5MPE - chains P and U of the 13 polymer chains in the assembly; structure by electron microscopy, 4.50 A resolution (low resolution: residue-level contacts below are approximate; hydrogen-bond / salt-bridge calls are withheld).

[Chain P]
Molecule: 26S proteasome regulatory subunit RPN5
Organism: Saccharomyces cerevisiae (strain ATCC 204508 / S288c)
UniProt: Q12250 (RPN5_YEAST); numbering as in UniProt (aligned over 1-445)
Amino-acid sequence (445 residues; each row starts with the number of its first residue):
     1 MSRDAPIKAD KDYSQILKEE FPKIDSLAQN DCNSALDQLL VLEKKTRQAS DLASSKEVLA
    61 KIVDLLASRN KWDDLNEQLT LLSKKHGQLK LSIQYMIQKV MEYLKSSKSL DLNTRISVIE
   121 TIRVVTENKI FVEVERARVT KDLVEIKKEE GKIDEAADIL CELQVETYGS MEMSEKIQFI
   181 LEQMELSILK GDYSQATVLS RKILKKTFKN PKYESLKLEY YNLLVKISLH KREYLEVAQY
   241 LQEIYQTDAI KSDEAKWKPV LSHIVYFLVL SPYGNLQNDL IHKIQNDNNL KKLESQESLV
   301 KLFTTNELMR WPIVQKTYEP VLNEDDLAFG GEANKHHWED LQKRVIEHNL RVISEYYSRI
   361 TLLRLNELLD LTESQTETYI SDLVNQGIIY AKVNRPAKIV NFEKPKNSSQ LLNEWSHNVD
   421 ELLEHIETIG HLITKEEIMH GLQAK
Unresolved in the structure: 441-445
UniProt features mapped onto this chain:
  - modified residue: Ser-2 (N-acetylserine)

[Chain U]
Molecule: 26S proteasome regulatory subunit RPN8
Organism: Saccharomyces cerevisiae (strain ATCC 204508 / S288c)
UniProt: Q08723 (RPN8_YEAST); numbering as in UniProt (aligned over 1-338)
Amino-acid sequence (338 residues; numbered 1 to 338; the number before each row is that of its first residue):
     1 MSLQHEKVTI APLVLLSALD HYERTQTKEN KRCVGVILGD ANSSTIRVTN SFALPFEEDE
    61 KNSDVWFLDH NYIENMNEMC KKINAKEKLI GWYHSGPKLR ASDLKINELF KKYTQNNPLL
   121 LIVDVKQQGV GLPTDAYVAI EQVKDDGTST EKTFLHLPCT IEAEEAEEIG VEHLLRDVRD
   181 QAAGGLSIRL TNQLKSLKGL QSKLKDVVEY LDKVINKELP INHTILGKLQ DVFNLLPNLG
   241 TPDDDEIDVE NHDRINISNN LQKALTVKTN DELMVIYISN LVRSIIAFDD LIENKIQNKK
   301 IQEQRVKDKQ SKVSDDSESE SGDKEATAPL IQRKNKKN
Unresolved in the structure: 299-338
UniProt features mapped onto this chain:
  - modified residue: Ser-2 (N-acetylserine), Ser-314 (Phosphoserine), Ser-317 (Phosphoserine), Ser-319 (Phosphoserine), Thr-327 (Phosphothreonine)

[Interface between chain P and chain U]
Pairs across the interface - 29 pairs, chain P then chain U:
  Ser-408(P) with Glu-246(U)
  Leu-411(P) with Pro-242(U); Asp-243(U); Glu-246(U)
  Leu-412(P) with Asp-243(U); Ile-247(U)
  Trp-415(P) with Asp-243(U)
  Asn-418(P) with Leu-235(U)
  Leu-422(P) with Val-232(U); Leu-235(U)
  His-425(P) with Asp-231(U); Val-232(U)
  Ile-426(P) with Lys-203(U)
  Glu-427(P) with Lys-203(U)
  Ile-429(P) with Lys-228(U); Val-232(U)
  His-431(P) with His-156(U)
  Leu-432(P) with His-156(U)
  Ile-433(P) with Tyr-210(U)
  Lys-435(P) with Thr-153(U); Phe-154(U)
  Glu-436(P) with Tyr-210(U); Leu-219(U); Pro-220(U); Asn-222(U)
  Glu-437(P) with Lys-213(U); Leu-219(U)
  Ile-438(P) with Leu-99(U)
  His-440(P) with Glu-218(U)
Interface residues without a listed pair, chain P (21 interface residues in all): Leu-423, Thr-434, Met-439
Interface residues without a listed pair, chain U (29 interface residues in all): Lys-98, Tyr-137, Leu-155, Val-207, Thr-224, Ile-225, Leu-229, Leu-236, Pro-237, Glu-250

[In short]
21 residues of chain P and 29 residues of chain U are in contact.
Here chain P is 26S proteasome regulatory subunit RPN5 and chain U is 26S proteasome regulatory subunit RPN8,
both from Saccharomyces cerevisiae (strain ATCC 204508 / S288c). Entry 5MPE (26S proteasome in presence of ATP
(s2)) was determined by electron microscopy, deposited together with 5MP9, 5MPA, 5MPB, 5MPC and 5MPD.
